Entry 8GJW (X-ray diffraction, 1.93 A resolution); this record covers chain A.

== Chain A ==
Protein: cGAS-like receptor 1
Source organism: Crassostrea virginica
UniProtKB: A0A8B8BQ58 (A0A8B8BQ58_CRAVI); residue numbers follow UniProt; this construct covers 280-633
Amino-acid sequence (355 residues; each row starts with the number of its first residue):
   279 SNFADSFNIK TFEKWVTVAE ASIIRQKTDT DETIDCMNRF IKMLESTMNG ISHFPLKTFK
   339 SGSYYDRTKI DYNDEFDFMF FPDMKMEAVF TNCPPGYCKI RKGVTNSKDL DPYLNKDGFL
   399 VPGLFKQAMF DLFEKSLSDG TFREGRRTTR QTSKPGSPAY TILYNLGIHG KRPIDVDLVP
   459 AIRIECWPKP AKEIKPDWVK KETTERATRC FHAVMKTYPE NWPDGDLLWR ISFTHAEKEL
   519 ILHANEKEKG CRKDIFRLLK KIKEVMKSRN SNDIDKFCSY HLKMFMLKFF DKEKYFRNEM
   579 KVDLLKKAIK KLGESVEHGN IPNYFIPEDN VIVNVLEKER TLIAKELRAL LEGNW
Unresolved in the structure: 279-287
Sequence notes: expression tag (279)
Curated features (UniProtKB/Swiss-Prot):
  - binding site (Mg(2+)): Glu-353, Asp-355, Asp-455

== Summary ==
Curated annotation (UniProt) lists 3 Mg2+-binding residues.
Chain A is cGAS-like receptor 1 (Crassostrea virginica); the structure, Structure of a cGAS-like receptor
Cv-cGLR1 from C. virginica, was determined by X-ray diffraction, deposited together with 8EFM, 8EFN, 8GJX,
8GJY and 8GJZ.
